3VNK - chains B and D of the 4 polymer chains in the assembly; structure by X-ray diffraction, 2.02 A resolution.

Chain B (and D):
Name: Xylose isomerase domain protein TIM barrel
Organism: Clostridium cellulolyticum
Notes: chain D of this document is another copy of the same molecule, construct and numbering; everything in this record applies to it too
UniProt: B8I944 (B8I944_CLOCE); residues 1-293 here = UniProt positions 1-293
Amino-acid sequence (293 residues; row label = number of the first residue in the row):
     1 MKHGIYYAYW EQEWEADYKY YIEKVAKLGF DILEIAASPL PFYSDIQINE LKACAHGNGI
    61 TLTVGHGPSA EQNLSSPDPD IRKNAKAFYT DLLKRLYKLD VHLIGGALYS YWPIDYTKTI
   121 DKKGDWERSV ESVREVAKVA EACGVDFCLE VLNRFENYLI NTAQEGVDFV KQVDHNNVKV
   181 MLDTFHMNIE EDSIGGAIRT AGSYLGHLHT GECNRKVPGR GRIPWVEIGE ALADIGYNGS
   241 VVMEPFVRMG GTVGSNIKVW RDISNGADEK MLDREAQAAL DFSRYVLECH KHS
Not modelled in the structure: 289-293
Swiss-Prot annotation at these positions:
  - active site (Proton donor/acceptor): Glu-150, Glu-244
  - binding site (substrate): Tyr-6, Ala-107, Glu-156, Asp-183 to His-186, Arg-215
  - binding site (Mn(2+)): Glu-150, Asp-183, His-209, Glu-244
Bound ions: Mn2+ site 1: Glu-150, Asp-183, His-209, Glu-244 (together with D-fructose); Mn2+ site 2 near Asp-192 (its only coordinating residue here)
Ligand contacts: D-fructose (FUD): Tyr-6, Trp-14, His-66, Gly-67, Gly-106, Trp-112, Glu-150, Leu-152, Glu-156, Asp-183, His-186, His-209, Arg-215, Glu-244, Phe-246, Ile-257
Reported in the primary citation:
  - binding site for D-fructose: Tyr-6, Glu-150, Glu-156, Asp-183, His-209, Arg-215, Glu-244
  - catalytic residues: Glu-150, Glu-244

How chain B and chain D interact:
Pairs across the interface (5):
  Asp-192(B) with Glu-230(D)
  Ser-193(B) with Glu-230(D)
  Arg-199(B) with Arg-199(D)
  Glu-230(B) with Asp-192(D); Ser-193(D)
Interface residues without a listed pair, chain B (6 interface residues in all): Glu-227, Asp-234
Interface residues without a listed pair, chain D (5 interface residues in all): Glu-227

Summary:
6 residues of chain B face 5 of chain D across their interface. Chain B binds D-fructose. UniProt lists
active-site residues Glu-150(B) and Glu-244(B), 8 substrate-binding residues and 4 Mn2+-binding residues on
chain B. From the paper: catalytic residues Glu-150(B) and Glu-244(B); a binding site for D-fructose at
Tyr-6(B), Glu-150(B) and Glu-156(B) among others.
Chain B and chain D are both Xylose isomerase domain protein TIM barrel (Clostridium cellulolyticum); the
structure, Crystal structures of D-Psicose 3-epimerase with D-fructose from Clostridium cellulolyticum H10,
was determined by X-ray diffraction (same publication as 3VNI, 3VNJ, 3VNL and 3VNM).
